PDB entry 6ZIK | electron microscopy, 3.66 A resolution | chains H and I of the 11 polymer chains in the assembly

[Chain H]
Protein: ATP synthase subunit delta, mitochondrial
Organism: Bos taurus
UniProtKB: P05630 (ATPD_BOVIN); residues 1-146 here correspond to UniProt positions 23-168 (UniProt number = residue number + 22)
Sequence (146 residues; each row starts with the number of its first residue):
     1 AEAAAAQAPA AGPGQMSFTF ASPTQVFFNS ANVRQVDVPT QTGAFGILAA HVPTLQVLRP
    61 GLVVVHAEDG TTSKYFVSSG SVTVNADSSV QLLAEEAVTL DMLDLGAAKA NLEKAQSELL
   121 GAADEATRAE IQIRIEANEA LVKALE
Unresolved in the structure: 1-14
Curated features (UniProtKB/Swiss-Prot):
  - modified residue (N6-acetyllysine): Lys114, Lys143

[Chain I]
Protein: ATP synthase subunit epsilon, mitochondrial
Organism: Bos taurus
UniProtKB: P05632 (ATP5E_BOVIN); residues 1-50 here correspond to UniProt positions 2-51 (UniProt number = residue number + 1)
Sequence (50 residues; numbered 1 to 50; the number before each row is that of its first residue):
     1 VAYWRQAGLS YIRYSQICAK AVRDALKTEF KANAMKTSGS TIKIVKVKKE
Unresolved in the structure: 48-50
Curated features (UniProtKB/Swiss-Prot):
  - modified residue (N6-acetyllysine): Lys20, Lys31, Lys36, Lys43

[Chain H / chain I interface]
Residue-residue contacts (42):
  Gln41(H) - Trp4(I)
  Gln41(H) - Tyr14(I)  hydrogen bond
  Leu58(H) - Tyr11(I)  hydrogen bond (backbone-side chain)
  Arg59(H) - Tyr14(I)
  Pro60(H) - Tyr14(I)
  Pro60(H) - Cys18(I)  hydrophobic
  Phe76(H) - Val22(I)  hydrophobic
  Ser78(H) - Cys18(I)
  Ser78(H) - Ala19(I)
  Ser78(H) - Val22(I)
  Ser79(H) - Tyr11(I)
  Ser79(H) - Ser15(I)  hydrogen bond
  Gly80(H) - Tyr11(I)  hydrogen bond (backbone-side chain)
  Glu95(H) - Ser15(I)
  Glu95(H) - Gln16(I)
  Glu95(H) - Ala19(I)
  Glu96(H) - Arg23(I)  salt bridge
  Asp101(H) - Lys27(I)  hydrogen bond (backbone-side chain)
  Met102(H) - Leu26(I)
  Met102(H) - Lys27(I)  hydrogen bond (backbone-backbone)
  Met102(H) - Phe30(I)  hydrophobic
  Leu103(H) - Ala25(I)
  Leu103(H) - Lys27(I)
  Asp104(H) - Ala25(I)  hydrogen bond (backbone-backbone)
  Asp104(H) - Leu26(I)
  Asp104(H) - Lys27(I)  hydrogen bond (side chain-backbone)
  Asn111(H) - Asp24(I)
  Glu125(H) - Ala7(I)
  Ala126(H) - Ala7(I)  hydrophobic
  Ala129(H) - Ala7(I)  hydrophobic
  Glu130(H) - Arg13(I)  salt bridge
  Glu130(H) - Ile17(I)
  Gln132(H) - Tyr3(I)  hydrogen bond
  Ile133(H) - Tyr3(I)  hydrophobic
  Ile133(H) - Trp4(I)
  Ile133(H) - Tyr14(I)  hydrophobic
  Ile133(H) - Ile17(I)  hydrophobic
  Ile133(H) - Cys18(I)  hydrophobic
  Arg134(H) - Ile17(I)
  Glu136(H) - Tyr3(I)
  Ala137(H) - Ala21(I)  hydrophobic
  Leu141(H) - Ala25(I)  hydrophobic
Interface residues without a listed pair, chain H (29 interface residues in all): Val57, Val98, Ala107, Asn138
Interface residues without a listed pair, chain I (21 interface residues in all): Leu9, Thr28

[In short]
29 residues of chain H and 21 residues of chain I are in contact, with 9 hydrogen bonds and 2 salt bridges.
Polar pairs include Glu96(H)-Arg23(I), Glu130(H)-Arg13(I) and Gln41(H)-Tyr14(I).
Chain H is ATP synthase subunit delta, mitochondrial and chain I is ATP synthase subunit epsilon,
mitochondrial, both from Bos taurus; the structure, bovine ATP synthase rotor domain, state 3, was determined
by electron microscopy, deposited together with 6Z1R, 6Z1U, 6ZG7 and 6ZG8.
